8VKW - chains A and O of the 34 polymer chains in the assembly; structure by electron microscopy, 3.44 A resolution.

[Chain A]
Molecule: 23S ribosomal RNA
Organism: Mycolicibacterium smegmatis MC2 155
Sequence (3120 nucleotides; row label = number of the first residue in the row):
     1 UAAGUGUUUA AGGGCGCAUG GUGGAUGCCU UGGCACUGGG AGCCGAUGAA GGACGUAGGA
    61 GGCUGCGAUA AGCCUCGGGG AGCUGUCAAC CGAGCGUUGA UCCGAGGAUG UCCGAAUGGG
   121 GAAACCCGGC ACGAGUGAUG UCGUGUCACC AGGCGCUGAA UAUAUAGGCG UCUGGGGGGA
   181 ACGCGGGGAA GUGAAACAUC UCAGUACCCG UAGGAAGAGA AAACAAAAUG UGAUUCCGUG
   241 AGUAGUGGCG AGCGAAAGCG GAGGAUGGCU AAACCGUAUG CAUGUGAUAC CGGGUAGGGG
   301 UUGUGUGUGC GGGGUUGUGG GACCUAUCUU UCCGGCUCUA CCUGGCUGGA GGGCAGUGAG
   361 AAAAUGUUGU GGUUAGCGGA AAUGGCUUGG GAUGGCCUGC CGUAGACGGU GAGAGCCCGG
   421 UACGUGAAAA CCCGACGUCU GUCUUGAUGG UGUUCCCGAG UAGCAGCGGG CCCGUGGAAU
   481 CUGCUGUGAA UCUGCCGGGA CCACCCGGUA AGCCUGAAUA CUUCCCAGUG ACCGAUAGCG
   541 GAUUAGUACC GUGAGGGAAU GGUGAAAAGU ACCCCGGGAG GGGAGUGAAA GAGUACCUGA
   601 AACCGUGCGC UUACAAUCCG UCAGAGCCCU CGACGUGUCG UGGGGUGAUG GCGUGCCUUU
   661 UGAAGAAUGA GCCUGCGAGU CAGGGACAUG UCGCGAGGUU AACCCGGGUG GGGUAGCCGC
   721 AGCGAAAGCG AGUCUGAAUA GGGCGUAUCC ACACAAGAGU GUGUGGUGUA GUGGUGUGUU
   781 CUGGACCCGA AGCGGAGUGA UCUACCCAUG GCCAGGGUGA AGCGCGGGUA AGACCGCGUG
   841 GAGGCCCGAA CCCACUUAGG UUGAAGACUG AGGGGAUGAG CUGUGGGUAG GGGUGAAAGG
   901 CCAAUCAAAC UCCGUGAUAG CUGGUUCUCC CCGAAAUGCA UUUAGGUGCA GCGUCGCAUG
   961 UUUCUUGCCG GAGGUAGAGC UACUGGAUGG CCGAUGGGCC CCACAGGGUU ACUGACGUCA
  1021 GCCAAACUCC GAAUGCCGGU AAGUCCAAGA GUGCGGCAGU GAGACGGCGG GGGAUAAGCU
  1081 CCGUGCGUCG AGAGGGAAAC AGCCCAGAUC GCCGGCUAAG GCCCCUAAGC GUGUGCUAAG
  1141 UGGAAAAGGA UGUGCAGUCG CGAAGACAAC CAGGAGGUUG GCUUAGAAGC AGCCACCCUU
  1201 GAAAGAGUGC GUAAUAGCUC ACUGGUCAAG UGAUUGUGCG CCGAUAAUGU AGCGGGGCUC
  1261 AAGCACACCG CCGAAGCCGC GGCAGCCAAC GUGUUGGCUG GGUAGGGGAG CGUCCUGCAU
  1321 CCGGUGAAGC CGCCGAGUGA UCGAGUGGUG GAGGGUGUGG GAGUGAGAAU GCAGGCAUGA
  1381 GUAGCGAUUA GGCAAGUGAG AACCUUGCCC GCCGAAAGAC CAAGGGUUCC UGGGCCAGGC
  1441 CAGUCCGCCC AGGGUGAGUC GGGACCUAAG GCGAGGCCGA CAGGCGUAGU CGAUGGACAA
  1501 CGGGUUGAUA UUCCCGUACC CGUGUAUGUG CGUCCAUGAU GAAUCAGCGG UACUAACCAU
  1561 CCAAAACCAC CGUGACCGCA CCUUUCGGGG UGUGGCGUUG GUGGGGCUGC AUGGGACCUU
  1621 CGUUGGUAGU AGUCAAGCGA UGGGGUGACG CAGGAAGGUA GCCGUACCGG UCAGUGGUAA
  1681 UACCGGGGUA AGCCUGUAGG GAGUCAGAUA GGUAAAUCCG UCUGGCAUAU AUCCUGAGAG
  1741 GUGAUGCAUA GCCGAGUGAG GCGAAUUCGG UGAUCCUAUG CUGCCGAGAA AAGCCUCUAG
  1801 CGAGGACAUA CACGGCCCGU ACCCCAAACC AACACAGGUG GUCAGGUAGA GAAUACUAAG
  1861 GCGUACGAGU GAACUAUGGU UAAGGAACUC GGCAAAAUGC CCCCGUAACU UCGGGAGAAG
  1921 GGGGACCCAC AUGGCGUGUA AGCCUUUACG GCCCAAGCGU GAGUGGGUGG CACAAACCAG
  1981 UGAGAAGCGA CUGUUUACUA AAAACACAGG UCCGUGCGAA GUCGCAAGAC GAUGUAUACG
  2041 GACUGACGCC UGCCCGGUGC UGGAAGGUUA AGAGGACCCG UUAACUCCCU UUGGGGGUGA
  2101 AGCGGAGAAU UUAAGCCCCA GUAAACGGCG GUGGUAACUA UAACCAUCCU AAGGUAGCGA
  2161 AAUUCCUUGU CGGGUAAGUU CCGACCUGCA CGAAUGGCGU AACGACUUCU CAACUGUCUC
  2221 AACCAUAGAC UCGGCGAAAU UGCACUACGA GUAAAGAUGC UCGUUACGCG CGGCAGGACG
  2281 AAAAGACCCC GGGACCUUCA CUACAACUUG GUAUUGGUGC UCGAUACGGU UUGUGUAGGA
  2341 UAGGUGGGAG ACUGUGAAGC UCACACGCCA GUGUGGGUGG AGUCGUUGUU GAAAUACCAC
  2401 UCUGAUCGUA UUGGGCCUCU AACCUCGGAC CGUAUAUCCG GUUCAGGGAC AGUGCCUGGU
  2461 GGGUAGUUUA ACUGGGGCGG UUGCCUCCUA AAAUGUAACG GAGGCGCCCA AAGGUUCCCU
  2521 CAACCUGGAC GGCAAUCAGG UGUUGAGUGU AAGUGCACAA GGGAGCUUGA CUGCGAGACG
  2581 GACAUGUCGA GCAGGGACGA AAGUCGGGAC UAGUGAUCCG GCACCUCUGA GUGGAAGGGG
  2641 UGUCGCUCAA CGGAUAAAAG GUACCCCGGG GAUAACAGGC UGAUCUUCCC CAAGAGUCCA
  2701 UAUCGACGGG AUGGUUUGGC ACCUCGAUGU CGGCUCGUCG CAUCCUGGGG CUGGAGCAGG
  2761 UCCCAAGGGU UGGGCUGUUC GCCCAUUAAA GCGGCACGCG AGCUGGGUUU AGAACGUCGU
  2821 GAGACAGUUC GGUCUCUAUC CGCCGCGCGC GUCAGAAGCU UGAGGAAACC UGUCCCUAGU
  2881 ACGAGAGGAC CGGGACGGAC GAACCUCUGG UAUACCAGUU GUCCCACCAG GGGCACGGCU
  2941 GGAUAGCCAC GUUCGGACAG GAUAACCGCU GAAAGCAUCU AAGCGGGAAA CCUCUUCCAA
  3001 GACCAGGCUU CUCACCCUCU AGGAGGGAUA AGGCCCCCCG CAGACCACGG GAUUGAUAGA
  3061 CCAGACCUGG AAGCCUAGUA AUAGGUGCAG GGAACUGGCA CUAACCGGCC GAAAACUUAC
Unresolved in the structure: 1, 2329-2404

[Chain O]
Molecule: 50S ribosomal protein L17
Organism: Mycolicibacterium smegmatis MC2 155
UniProt: A0QSL9 (RL17_MYCS2); numbering as in UniProt (aligned over 1-199)
Chain sequence (199 residues; row label = number of the first residue in the row):
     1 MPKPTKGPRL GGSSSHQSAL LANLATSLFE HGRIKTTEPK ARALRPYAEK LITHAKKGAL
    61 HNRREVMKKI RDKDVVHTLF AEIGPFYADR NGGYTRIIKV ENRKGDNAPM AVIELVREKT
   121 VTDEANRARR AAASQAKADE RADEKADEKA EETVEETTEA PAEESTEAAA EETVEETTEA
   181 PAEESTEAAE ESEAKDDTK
Unresolved in the structure: 1, 120-199

[Chain A / chain O interface]
Contacting residue pairs (117):
  A1390(A) with His16(O), stacking on the base; Ala19(O), base contact
  G1391(A) with His16(O), hydrogen bond to the sugar; Leu20(O), sugar contact; Asn23(O), base contact
  G1392(A) with Leu20(O), sugar contact; Asn23(O), hydrogen bond to the sugar; Leu24(O), sugar contact
  C1393(A) with Leu24(O), sugar contact; Ser27(O), hydrogen bond to the sugar; His31(O), sugar contact; Ile34(O), phosphate contact; Lys35(O), phosphate contact; Thr36(O), hydrogen bond to the phosphate
  A1394(A) with His31(O), hydrogen bond to the sugar; Ile34(O), phosphate contact; Lys35(O), hydrogen bond to the phosphate
  G1400(A) with Lys104(O), sugar contact
  A1402(A) with Arg103(O), sugar contact; Lys104(O), phosphate contact; Gly105(O), hydrogen bond to the phosphate; Asp106(O), base contact
  C1410(A) with Ala19(O), sugar contact
  A1442(A) with Lys104(O), hydrogen bond to the sugar
  A1673(A) with Lys73(O), phosphate contact
  G1674(A) with Arg63(O), hydrogen bond to the sugar; Lys73(O), phosphate contact; Asp74(O), base contact; His77(O), stacking on the base
  U1675(A) with Arg63(O), sugar contact; Lys73(O), hydrogen bond to the base
  G1867(A) with Asp106(O), hydrogen bond to the sugar
  A1868(A) with Lys40(O), hydrogen bond to the phosphate; Asp106(O), sugar contact; Ala108(O), sugar contact; Pro109(O), sugar contact
  G1869(A) with Leu10(O), phosphate contact; Thr37(O), phosphate contact; Pro39(O), phosphate contact; Lys40(O), salt bridge to the phosphate
  U1870(A) with Pro8(O), base contact
  G1871(A) with Lys6(O), sugar contact; Gly7(O), hydrogen bond to the phosphate
  A2225(A) with Arg9(O), salt bridge to the phosphate
  U2226(A) with Pro8(O), phosphate contact; Arg9(O), hydrogen bond to the phosphate; Gly12(O), sugar contact
  C2232(A) with Asn107(O), sugar contact
  G2233(A) with Gly105(O), base contact; Asn107(O), hydrogen bond to the sugar
  U2913(A) with Arg9(O), salt bridge to the phosphate; Ser14(O), hydrogen bond to the sugar
  A2914(A) with Pro2(O), base contact; Lys3(O), base contact; Pro4(O), base contact; Thr5(O), hydrogen bond to the base; Arg9(O), salt bridge to the phosphate; Ser14(O), hydrogen bond to the phosphate; Gln17(O), hydrogen bond to the phosphate; Tyr47(O), base contact
  C2925(A) with Lys73(O), hydrogen bond to the sugar
  A2926(A) with Lys73(O), salt bridge to the phosphate
  A2929(A) with Arg64(O), base contact
  G2930(A) with Arg64(O), hydrogen bond to the sugar
  G2931(A) with Lys68(O), sugar contact
  G2932(A) with Lys68(O), sugar contact; Arg71(O), hydrogen bond to the sugar
  G2933(A) with Arg71(O), hydrogen bond to the sugar
  C2934(A) with Ser15(O), phosphate contact
  C3037(A) with Lys99(O), phosphate contact
  C3038(A) with Arg42(O), salt bridge to the phosphate; Lys99(O), phosphate contact
  C3039(A) with Arg42(O), salt bridge to the phosphate
  C3041(A) with Lys6(O), salt bridge to the phosphate
  A3042(A) with Lys6(O), base contact
  G3043(A) with Lys6(O), hydrogen bond to the base
  A3058(A) with Arg45(O), base contact
  G3059(A) with Lys3(O), salt bridge to the phosphate; Arg45(O), hydrogen bond to the base; Pro46(O), sugar contact; Glu49(O), sugar contact; Gly93(O), base contact
  A3060(A) with Pro2(O), phosphate contact; Glu49(O), hydrogen bond to the sugar; Lys50(O), phosphate contact; Thr53(O), sugar contact; Asn91(O), base contact; Gly92(O), sugar contact; Gly93(O), sugar contact; Tyr94(O), sugar contact
  C3061(A) with Lys50(O), salt bridge to the phosphate; Thr53(O), sugar contact; Asn91(O), sugar contact; Gly92(O), sugar contact
  C3062(A) with Lys57(O), salt bridge to the phosphate
  A3071(A) with His61(O), hydrogen bond to the base
  A3072(A) with Leu60(O), base contact; His61(O), sugar contact; Arg64(O), hydrogen bond to the phosphate
  G3073(A) with Arg64(O), salt bridge to the phosphate
  G3090(A) with His61(O), hydrogen bond to the sugar; Glu65(O), sugar contact
  G3091(A) with Glu65(O), sugar contact
  G3092(A) with His54(O), salt bridge to the phosphate
  A3093(A) with Pro2(O), phosphate contact; Lys3(O), sugar contact; Pro4(O), base contact; Lys50(O), salt bridge to the phosphate
  A3094(A) with Lys3(O), sugar contact; Pro4(O), base contact
  C3101(A) with Arg90(O), hydrogen bond to the sugar; Gly92(O), sugar contact; Gly93(O), hydrogen bond to the sugar
  U3102(A) with Arg45(O), hydrogen bond to the base; Thr95(O), hydrogen bond to the sugar; Arg96(O), phosphate contact
  A3103(A) with Arg96(O), salt bridge to the phosphate
Other interface residues (no listed pair), chain A (58 interface residues in all): C1409, G1676, A2227, C2924, G3040
Other interface residues (no listed pair), chain O (67 interface residues in all): Ser13, Arg33, Ala43, Asn62, Met67, Ile97, Val116

[In short]
58 residues of chain A and 67 residues of chain O are in contact, with 33 hydrogen bonds, 15 salt bridges and
2 aromatic stacking contacts. Polar contacts include U1675(A)-Lys73(O), A2914(A)-Thr5(O) and G3043(A)-Lys6(O).
Chain A is 23S ribosomal RNA and chain O is 50S ribosomal protein L17, both from Mycolicibacterium smegmatis
MC2 155; the structure, Structure of Mycobacterium smegmatis 50S ribosomal subunit bound to delNTE-HflX, was
determined by electron microscopy together with 8VIO, 8VK0, 8VK7, 8VKI, 8VPK, 8VR4, 8VR8 and 8VRL from the
same study.
